Entry 8VIO (electron microscopy, 3.26 A resolution); this record covers chains A and R of the 57 polymer chains in the assembly.

Chain A:
Molecule: 23S ribosomal RNA
From: Mycolicibacterium smegmatis MC2 155
Sequence (3120 nucleotides; row label = number of the first residue in the row):
     1 UAAGUGUUUAAGGGCGCAUGGUGGAUGCCUUGGCACUGGGAGCCGAUGAA
    51 GGACGUAGGAGGCUGCGAUAAGCCUCGGGGAGCUGUCAACCGAGCGUUGA
   101 UCCGAGGAUGUCCGAAUGGGGAAACCCGGCACGAGUGAUGUCGUGUCACC
   151 AGGCGCUGAAUAUAUAGGCGUCUGGGGGGAACGCGGGGAAGUGAAACAUC
   201 UCAGUACCCGUAGGAAGAGAAAACAAAAUGUGAUUCCGUGAGUAGUGGCG
   251 AGCGAAAGCGGAGGAUGGCUAAACCGUAUGCAUGUGAUACCGGGUAGGGG
   301 UUGUGUGUGCGGGGUUGUGGGACCUAUCUUUCCGGCUCUACCUGGCUGGA
   351 GGGCAGUGAGAAAAUGUUGUGGUUAGCGGAAAUGGCUUGGGAUGGCCUGC
   401 CGUAGACGGUGAGAGCCCGGUACGUGAAAACCCGACGUCUGUCUUGAUGG
   451 UGUUCCCGAGUAGCAGCGGGCCCGUGGAAUCUGCUGUGAAUCUGCCGGGA
   501 CCACCCGGUAAGCCUGAAUACUUCCCAGUGACCGAUAGCGGAUUAGUACC
   551 GUGAGGGAAUGGUGAAAAGUACCCCGGGAGGGGAGUGAAAGAGUACCUGA
   601 AACCGUGCGCUUACAAUCCGUCAGAGCCCUCGACGUGUCGUGGGGUGAUG
   651 GCGUGCCUUUUGAAGAAUGAGCCUGCGAGUCAGGGACAUGUCGCGAGGUU
   701 AACCCGGGUGGGGUAGCCGCAGCGAAAGCGAGUCUGAAUAGGGCGUAUCC
   751 ACACAAGAGUGUGUGGUGUAGUGGUGUGUUCUGGACCCGAAGCGGAGUGA
   801 UCUACCCAUGGCCAGGGUGAAGCGCGGGUAAGACCGCGUGGAGGCCCGAA
   851 CCCACUUAGGUUGAAGACUGAGGGGAUGAGCUGUGGGUAGGGGUGAAAGG
   901 CCAAUCAAACUCCGUGAUAGCUGGUUCUCCCCGAAAUGCAUUUAGGUGCA
   951 GCGUCGCAUGUUUCUUGCCGGAGGUAGAGCUACUGGAUGGCCGAUGGGCC
  1001 CCACAGGGUUACUGACGUCAGCCAAACUCCGAAUGCCGGUAAGUCCAAGA
  1051 GUGCGGCAGUGAGACGGCGGGGGAUAAGCUCCGUGCGUCGAGAGGGAAAC
  1101 AGCCCAGAUCGCCGGCUAAGGCCCCUAAGCGUGUGCUAAGUGGAAAAGGA
  1151 UGUGCAGUCGCGAAGACAACCAGGAGGUUGGCUUAGAAGCAGCCACCCUU
  1201 GAAAGAGUGCGUAAUAGCUCACUGGUCAAGUGAUUGUGCGCCGAUAAUGU
  1251 AGCGGGGCUCAAGCACACCGCCGAAGCCGCGGCAGCCAACGUGUUGGCUG
  1301 GGUAGGGGAGCGUCCUGCAUCCGGUGAAGCCGCCGAGUGAUCGAGUGGUG
  1351 GAGGGUGUGGGAGUGAGAAUGCAGGCAUGAGUAGCGAUUAGGCAAGUGAG
  1401 AACCUUGCCCGCCGAAAGACCAAGGGUUCCUGGGCCAGGCCAGUCCGCCC
  1451 AGGGUGAGUCGGGACCUAAGGCGAGGCCGACAGGCGUAGUCGAUGGACAA
  1501 CGGGUUGAUAUUCCCGUACCCGUGUAUGUGCGUCCAUGAUGAAUCAGCGG
  1551 UACUAACCAUCCAAAACCACCGUGACCGCACCUUUCGGGGUGUGGCGUUG
  1601 GUGGGGCUGCAUGGGACCUUCGUUGGUAGUAGUCAAGCGAUGGGGUGACG
  1651 CAGGAAGGUAGCCGUACCGGUCAGUGGUAAUACCGGGGUAAGCCUGUAGG
  1701 GAGUCAGAUAGGUAAAUCCGUCUGGCAUAUAUCCUGAGAGGUGAUGCAUA
  1751 GCCGAGUGAGGCGAAUUCGGUGAUCCUAUGCUGCCGAGAAAAGCCUCUAG
  1801 CGAGGACAUACACGGCCCGUACCCCAAACCAACACAGGUGGUCAGGUAGA
  1851 GAAUACUAAGGCGUACGAGUGAACUAUGGUUAAGGAACUCGGCAAAAUGC
  1901 CCCCGUAACUUCGGGAGAAGGGGGACCCACAUGGCGUGUAAGCCUUUACG
  1951 GCCCAAGCGUGAGUGGGUGGCACAAACCAGUGAGAAGCGACUGUUUACUA
  2001 AAAACACAGGUCCGUGCGAAGUCGCAAGACGAUGUAUACGGACUGACGCC
  2051 UGCCCGGUGCUGGAAGGUUAAGAGGACCCGUUAACUCCCUUUGGGGGUGA
  2101 AGCGGAGAAUUUAAGCCCCAGUAAACGGCGGUGGUAACUAUAACCAUCCU
  2151 AAGGUAGCGAAAUUCCUUGUCGGGUAAGUUCCGACCUGCACGAAUGGCGU
  2201 AACGACUUCUCAACUGUCUCAACCAUAGACUCGGCGAAAUUGCACUACGA
  2251 GUAAAGAUGCUCGUUACGCGCGGCAGGACGAAAAGACCCCGGGACCUUCA
  2301 CUACAACUUGGUAUUGGUGCUCGAUACGGUUUGUGUAGGAUAGGUGGGAG
  2351 ACUGUGAAGCUCACACGCCAGUGUGGGUGGAGUCGUUGUUGAAAUACCAC
  2401 UCUGAUCGUAUUGGGCCUCUAACCUCGGACCGUAUAUCCGGUUCAGGGAC
  2451 AGUGCCUGGUGGGUAGUUUAACUGGGGCGGUUGCCUCCUAAAAUGUAACG
  2501 GAGGCGCCCAAAGGUUCCCUCAACCUGGACGGCAAUCAGGUGUUGAGUGU
  2551 AAGUGCACAAGGGAGCUUGACUGCGAGACGGACAUGUCGAGCAGGGACGA
  2601 AAGUCGGGACUAGUGAUCCGGCACCUCUGAGUGGAAGGGGUGUCGCUCAA
  2651 CGGAUAAAAGGUACCCCGGGGAUAACAGGCUGAUCUUCCCCAAGAGUCCA
  2701 UAUCGACGGGAUGGUUUGGCACCUCGAUGUCGGCUCGUCGCAUCCUGGGG
  2751 CUGGAGCAGGUCCCAAGGGUUGGGCUGUUCGCCCAUUAAAGCGGCACGCG
  2801 AGCUGGGUUUAGAACGUCGUGAGACAGUUCGGUCUCUAUCCGCCGCGCGC
  2851 GUCAGAAGCUUGAGGAAACCUGUCCCUAGUACGAGAGGACCGGGACGGAC
  2901 GAACCUCUGGUAUACCAGUUGUCCCACCAGGGGCACGGCUGGAUAGCCAC
  2951 GUUCGGACAGGAUAACCGCUGAAAGCAUCUAAGCGGGAAACCUCUUCCAA
  3001 GACCAGGCUUCUCACCCUCUAGGAGGGAUAAGGCCCCCCGCAGACCACGG
  3051 GAUUGAUAGACCAGACCUGGAAGCCUAGUAAUAGGUGCAGGGAACUGGCA
  3101 CUAACCGGCCGAAAACUUAC
Disordered / not traced: 1

Chain R:
Molecule: 50S Ribosomal Protein L20
From: Mycolicibacterium smegmatis MC2 155
Reference sequence: A0QYU6 (RL20_MYCS2); numbering as in UniProt (aligned over 1-129)
Sequence (129 residues; each row starts with the number of its first residue):
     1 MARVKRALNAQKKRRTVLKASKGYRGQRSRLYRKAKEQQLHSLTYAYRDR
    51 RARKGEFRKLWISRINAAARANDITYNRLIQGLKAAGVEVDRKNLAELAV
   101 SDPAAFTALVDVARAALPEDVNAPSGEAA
Disordered / not traced: 1, 126-129

Chain A / chain R interface:
Contacting residue pairs (141; chain A residue first):
  G14(A) with Arg25(R), sugar contact
  C15(A) with Gly23(R), phosphate contact; Tyr24(R), sugar contact; Gly26(R), hydrogen bond to the phosphate; Arg30(R), salt bridge to the phosphate
  G16(A) with Lys22(R), phosphate contact; Gly23(R), hydrogen bond to the phosphate; Ser29(R), hydrogen bond to the phosphate
  U26(A) with Ala7(R), sugar contact
  C533(A) with Ala2(R), phosphate contact; Arg3(R), hydrogen bond to the phosphate
  G534(A) with Arg3(R), salt bridge to the phosphate
  A535(A) with Lys5(R), salt bridge to the phosphate
  A537(A) with Arg3(R), sugar contact
  C619(A) with Arg25(R), sugar contact; Arg28(R), hydrogen bond to the base; Gln38(R), hydrogen bond to the phosphate; Tyr45(R), hydrogen bond to the phosphate
  G620(A) with Tyr24(R), sugar contact; Arg25(R), phosphate contact; Arg28(R), phosphate contact; Gln38(R), hydrogen bond to the sugar; Ser42(R), hydrogen bond to the phosphate; Tyr45(R), base contact; Arg48(R), base contact
  U621(A) with Tyr24(R), hydrogen bond to the phosphate; Ser42(R), sugar contact; Tyr45(R), hydrogen bond to the sugar; Ala46(R), sugar contact; Asp49(R), hydrogen bond to the sugar
  C622(A) with Asp49(R), sugar contact; Arg53(R), hydrogen bond to the phosphate
  A623(A) with Arg53(R), salt bridge to the phosphate; Phe57(R), sugar contact
  G651(A) with Arg48(R), base contact; Asp49(R), hydrogen bond to the base; Glu56(R), sugar contact
  C652(A) with Arg48(R), hydrogen bond to the base
  G653(A) with Tyr45(R), hydrogen bond to the sugar; Arg48(R), hydrogen bond to the sugar
  G655(A) with Glu37(R), hydrogen bond to the base; His41(R), hydrogen bond to the sugar
  C656(A) with Glu37(R), sugar contact; His41(R), phosphate contact
  C672(A) with Leu31(R), phosphate contact; Arg33(R), salt bridge to the phosphate; Lys34(R), salt bridge to the phosphate
  C673(A) with Arg33(R), salt bridge to the phosphate
  U674(A) with Arg14(R), salt bridge to the phosphate
  G675(A) with Ala7(R), phosphate contact; Gln11(R), phosphate contact; Arg14(R), salt bridge to the phosphate
  C676(A) with Arg3(R), sugar contact; Arg6(R), salt bridge to the phosphate
  G677(A) with Arg6(R), salt bridge to the phosphate
  C927(A) with Lys13(R), phosphate contact
  A1108(A) with Tyr47(R), hydrogen bond to the sugar; Arg51(R), sugar contact
  C1110(A) with Tyr47(R), hydrogen bond to the phosphate; Arg51(R), salt bridge to the phosphate
  G1111(A) with Arg50(R), salt bridge to the phosphate; Arg51(R), salt bridge to the phosphate
  C1112(A) with Arg50(R), phosphate contact; Arg53(R), salt bridge to the phosphate; Lys54(R), salt bridge to the phosphate
  C1113(A) with Arg53(R), salt bridge to the phosphate; Lys54(R), salt bridge to the phosphate; Phe57(R), stacking on the base; Trp61(R), phosphate contact; Lys93(R), sugar contact
  G1114(A) with Asp91(R), hydrogen bond to the sugar; Lys93(R), salt bridge to the phosphate
  G1115(A) with Arg58(R), salt bridge to the phosphate; Asp91(R), phosphate contact; Arg92(R), salt bridge to the phosphate
  C1116(A) with Arg58(R), salt bridge to the phosphate; Lys84(R), salt bridge to the phosphate; Arg92(R), salt bridge to the phosphate
  A1127(A) with Lys59(R), sugar contact; Ile62(R), phosphate contact
  A1128(A) with Ile62(R), sugar contact; Ser63(R), phosphate contact; Asn66(R), hydrogen bond to the phosphate; Tyr76(R), sugar contact
  G1129(A) with Asn66(R), hydrogen bond to the phosphate; Arg70(R), salt bridge to the phosphate; Thr75(R), phosphate contact; Tyr76(R), phosphate contact; Asn77(R), hydrogen bond to the phosphate; Arg78(R), base contact
  C1130(A) with Arg70(R), salt bridge to the phosphate
  G1131(A) with Asn122(R), hydrogen bond to the base
  U1132(A) with Asn122(R), hydrogen bond to the sugar
  C1268(A) with Asn122(R), hydrogen bond to the sugar; Ala123(R), hydrogen bond to the sugar; Pro124(R), sugar contact
  C1269(A) with Arg78(R), hydrogen bond to the base; Val121(R), hydrogen bond to the sugar; Ala123(R), sugar contact; Pro124(R), phosphate contact
  G1270(A) with Asn77(R), hydrogen bond to the sugar; Arg78(R), sugar contact; Gln81(R), phosphate contact
  C1271(A) with Tyr76(R), sugar contact; Asn77(R), sugar contact; Ile80(R), sugar contact; Lys84(R), phosphate contact
  C1272(A) with Arg58(R), salt bridge to the phosphate; Tyr76(R), hydrogen bond to the phosphate; Arg92(R), salt bridge to the phosphate
  G1273(A) with Arg58(R), salt bridge to the phosphate
  A1275(A) with Arg48(R), base contact; Arg51(R), hydrogen bond to the sugar
  G1312(A) with Asn9(R), hydrogen bond to the sugar; Lys12(R), sugar contact
  U1313(A) with Asn9(R), sugar contact
  C1314(A) with Val4(R), sugar contact
  C1315(A) with Ala2(R), sugar contact
  C1330(A) with Leu8(R), phosphate contact; Arg15(R), salt bridge to the phosphate
  C1331(A) with Arg15(R), salt bridge to the phosphate
  U1341(A) with Lys13(R), phosphate contact
  C1342(A) with Lys12(R), salt bridge to the phosphate
  G1363(A) with Ala2(R), hydrogen bond to the phosphate; Arg3(R), base contact; Val4(R), sugar contact
  U1364(A) with Val4(R), sugar contact
  G1365(A) with Asn9(R), hydrogen bond to the base
  A1366(A) with Arg6(R), salt bridge to the phosphate; Ala10(R), phosphate contact; Lys13(R), salt bridge to the phosphate
  G1367(A) with Tyr32(R), phosphate contact; Arg33(R), hydrogen bond to the sugar; Lys36(R), hydrogen bond to the base; Glu37(R), hydrogen bond to the base
  G2242(A) with Lys34(R), sugar contact
  C2243(A) with Gln27(R), hydrogen bond to the phosphate; Arg28(R), hydrogen bond to the sugar
  A2244(A) with Gly26(R), phosphate contact; Gln27(R), hydrogen bond to the phosphate
  C2245(A) with Arg25(R), salt bridge to the phosphate
Other interface residues (no listed pair), chain A (77 interface residues in all): G13, C17, G27, C532, A602, C603, C618, U646, A670, G671, A1274, G1329, C1333, A1362
Other interface residues (no listed pair), chain R (68 interface residues in all): Thr16, Lys19, Gly55, Ser125

Overview:
The interface between chain A and chain R involves 77 residues on one side and 68 on the other; the contacts
include 43 hydrogen bonds, 35 salt bridges and 1 aromatic stacking contact. Polar contacts include
C619(A)-Arg28(R), G651(A)-Asp49(R) and C652(A)-Arg48(R).
Here chain A is 23S ribosomal RNA and chain R is 50S Ribosomal Protein L20, both from Mycolicibacterium
smegmatis MC2 155. Entry 8VIO (Structure of Mycobacterium smegmatis HflX bound to a 70S ribosome) was
determined by electron microscopy (same publication as 8VK0, 8VK7, 8VKI, 8VKW, 8VPK, 8VR4, 8VR8 and 8VRL).
